PDB entry 5O74 | X-ray diffraction, 2.50 A resolution | chains A and B

== Chain A ==
Protein: Multifunctional virulence effector protein DrrA
Source organism: Legionella pneumophila
Notes: EC 2.7.7.-
UniProt: Q29ST3 (DRRA_LEGPN); numbering as in UniProt (aligned over 340-533)
Chain sequence (197 residues; numbered 337 to 533; the number before each row is that of its first residue):
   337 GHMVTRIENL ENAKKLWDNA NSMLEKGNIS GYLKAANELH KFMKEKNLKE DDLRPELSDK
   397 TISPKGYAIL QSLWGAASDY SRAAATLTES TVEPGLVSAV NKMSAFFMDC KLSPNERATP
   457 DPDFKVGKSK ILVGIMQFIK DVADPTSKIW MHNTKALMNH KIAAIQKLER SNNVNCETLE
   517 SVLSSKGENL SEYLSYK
Disordered / not traced: 337-341, 533
Sequence notes: expression tag (337-339); engineered mutation Cys512 (Asp in Q29ST3)

== Chain B ==
Protein: Ras-related protein Rab-1B
Source organism: Homo sapiens
UniProt: Q9H0U4 (RAB1B_HUMAN); numbering as in UniProt (aligned over 3-174)
Chain sequence (180 residues; numbered 1 to 180; the number before each row is that of its first residue):
     1 MAPEYDYLFK LLLIGDSGVG KSCLLLRFAD DTYTESYIST IGVDFKIRTI ELDGKTIKLQ
    61 IWDTAGQERF RTITSSYYXG AHGIIVVYDV TDQESYANVK QWLQEIDRYA SENVNKLLVG
   121 NKSDLTTKKV VDNTTAKEFA DSLGIPFLET SAKNATNVEQ AFMTMAAEIK KRMGHHHHHH
Disordered / not traced: 1-3, 174-180
Sequence notes: initiating methionine (1); expression tag (2, 175-180); engineered mutation 9MN_79 (Arg in Q9H0U4)
Modified positions: 9MN ((2S)-2-azanyl-6-(6-bromanylhexanoylamino)hexanoic acid) at position 79
Curated features (UniProtKB/Swiss-Prot):
  - region: Thr64 to Gly83 (Switch 2 region)
  - motif: Asp30 to Phe45 (Switch 1), Ala65 to Gly80 (Switch 2)
  - binding site (GTP): Ser17, Gly18, Val19, Gly20, Lys21, Ser22, Cys23, Tyr33, Thr34, Glu35, Ser36, Ser39, Thr40, Gly66, Asn121, Lys122, Asp124, Ser151, Ala152, Lys153
  - binding site (Mg(2+)): Ser22, Thr40, Asp63
  - modified residue: Ser76 (Microbial infection: O-(2-cholinephosphoryl)serine), Tyr77 (Microbial infection: O-AMP-tyrosine)
  - mutagenesis: Gln67 (Q67L: No effect on GDI1 binding. Reduces prenylation in vitro, but not in vivo. No effect on interaction with REP1/CHM; 100-fold refunction in intrinsic GTPase activity), Ile73 (I73N: Abolishes interaction with REP1/CHM. No prenylation. Much lower GDP/GTP ratio), Ser76 (S76A: Abolishes phosphocholination by Legionella AnkX), Tyr77 (Y77F: Abolishes AMPylation by Legionella DrrA), Tyr78 (Y78D: Abolishes interaction with REP1/CHM and GDI1. No prenylation. Much lower GDP/GTP ratio. No membrane association), Ala81 (A81D: Abolishes interaction with REP1/CHM. No prenylation. Lowers GDP/GTP ratio by half), Leu103 (L103R: No effect on prenylation), Ala110 (A110D: No effect on prenylation), Asn121 (N121I: Prevent formation of autophagosomes), Lys137 (K137E: No effect on prenylation), Gly144 (G144N: No effect on prenylation)
Ligand contacts: GDP (guanosine-5'-diphosphate): Asp16, Ser17, Gly18, Val19, Gly20, Lys21, Ser22, Cys23, Asp63, Asn121, Lys122, Asp124, Leu125, Ser151, Ala152, Lys153

== Interface between chain A and chain B ==
Pairs across the interface - 89 pairs, chain A then chain B:
  Asn373(A) - Tyr37(B)
  His376(A) - Thr40(B)  hydrogen bond (side chain-backbone)
  His376(A) - Ile41(B)
  Lys377(A) - Thr40(B)
  Lys380(A) - Thr40(B)
  Tyr403(A) - Phe70(B)
  Leu406(A) - Phe70(B)
  Gln407(A) - Phe70(B)
  Trp410(A) - Thr64(B)
  Trp410(A) - Ala65(B)  hydrogen bond (side chain-backbone)
  Trp410(A) - Gly66(B)
  Trp410(A) - Gln67(B)
  Trp410(A) - Phe70(B)  hydrophobic
  Trp410(A) - Ser76(B)
  Trp410(A) - Tyr77(B)
  Gly411(A) - Ser76(B)
  Ser414(A) - Thr64(B)  hydrogen bond
  Asp415(A) - Ser76(B)
  Ser417(A) - Trp62(B)  hydrogen bond
  Arg418(A) - Lys10(B)  hydrogen bond (backbone-side chain)
  Arg418(A) - Leu12(B)
  Arg418(A) - Trp62(B)
  Arg418(A) - Ser76(B)  hydrogen bond (side chain-backbone)
  Arg418(A) - 9MN_79(B)  hydrogen bond (side chain-backbone)
  Arg418(A) - Gly80(B)
  Ala421(A) - Lys10(B)  hydrogen bond (backbone-side chain)
  Ala421(A) - Gln60(B)
  Ala421(A) - Trp62(B)  hydrophobic
  Leu423(A) - Tyr5(B)
  Ser426(A) - Leu8(B)
  Ser426(A) - Lys58(B)  hydrogen bond
  Ser426(A) - Gln60(B)  hydrogen bond (backbone-side chain)
  Thr427(A) - Asp31(B)  hydrogen bond
  Thr427(A) - Tyr33(B)  hydrogen bond (backbone-side chain)
  Pro430(A) - Phe45(B)
  Gly431(A) - Tyr33(B)
  Gly431(A) - Ile38(B)
  Gly431(A) - Val43(B)
  Gly431(A) - Phe45(B)
  Leu432(A) - Glu35(B)
  Leu432(A) - Ile38(B)  hydrophobic
  Ser434(A) - Val43(B)
  Ser434(A) - Asp44(B)  hydrogen bond (side chain-backbone)
  Ser434(A) - Phe45(B)
  Ala435(A) - Tyr37(B)
  Ala435(A) - Ile38(B)  hydrophobic
  Ala435(A) - Ile41(B)
  Ala435(A) - Gly42(B)
  Val436(A) - Tyr37(B)
  Asn437(A) - Asp44(B)  hydrogen bond
  Asn437(A) - Thr64(B)
  Asn437(A) - Ala65(B)  hydrogen bond (side chain-backbone)
  Lys438(A) - Ile41(B)
  Lys438(A) - Gly42(B)
  Lys438(A) - Val43(B)
  Lys438(A) - Asp44(B)
  Lys438(A) - Ala65(B)
  Met439(A) - Tyr37(B)  hydrogen bond
  Met439(A) - Ile41(B)  hydrophobic
  Ala441(A) - Ala65(B)  hydrophobic
  Ala441(A) - Gly66(B)
  Met444(A) - Arg69(B)
  Met444(A) - Phe70(B)  hydrophobic
  Asp445(A) - Arg69(B)  salt bridge
  Leu448(A) - Arg69(B)
  Ser449(A) - Arg69(B)  hydrogen bond (backbone-side chain)
  Asn451(A) - Asp16(B)
  Asn451(A) - Ser17(B)  hydrogen bond (side chain-backbone)
  Asn451(A) - Glu68(B)  hydrogen bond (backbone-side chain)
  Asn451(A) - Arg69(B)
  Glu452(A) - Arg69(B)  hydrogen bond (backbone-side chain)
  Arg453(A) - Asp16(B)  salt bridge
  Arg453(A) - Glu68(B)  hydrogen bond (side chain-backbone)
  Arg453(A) - Arg69(B)
  Arg453(A) - Arg71(B)
  Arg453(A) - Asn98(B)
  Arg453(A) - Trp102(B)
  Ala454(A) - Arg69(B)  hydrogen bond (backbone-backbone)
  Ala454(A) - Phe70(B)  hydrophobic
  Phe474(A) - Tyr37(B)
  Val478(A) - Glu35(B)
  Val478(A) - Tyr37(B)  hydrophobic
  Ala479(A) - Glu35(B)
  Asp480(A) - Thr34(B)
  Asp480(A) - Glu35(B)  hydrogen bond (backbone-side chain)
  Asp480(A) - Ser36(B)  hydrogen bond
  Ser483(A) - Glu35(B)
  Cys512(A) - 9MN_79(B)  covalent bond
  Glu513(A) - 9MN_79(B)
Other interface residues (no listed pair), chain A (46 interface residues in all): Ala419, Thr422, Val428, Pro450
Other interface residues (no listed pair), chain B (38 interface residues in all): Thr72, Ala81

== In short ==
The interface between chain A and chain B involves 46 residues on one side and 38 on the other, with 1
covalent bond, 24 hydrogen bonds and 2 salt bridges. Among the polar pairs are Asp445(A)-Arg69(B),
Arg453(A)-Asp16(B) and His376(A)-Thr40(B). Chain B binds GDP.
Chain A is Multifunctional virulence effector protein DrrA (Legionella pneumophila) and chain B is Ras-related
protein Rab-1B (Homo sapiens); the structure, Crystal structure of human Rab1b covalently bound to the GEF
domain of DrrA/SidM from Legionella pneumophila ..., was determined by X-ray diffraction.
